5LX9 - chains A and H; structure by X-ray diffraction, 2.40 A resolution.

# Chain A
Name: Human adiponectin receptor 2
Organism: Homo sapiens
Chain sequence (307 residues; each row starts with the number of its first residue; note: 99 numbers in that range are skipped by the numbering (no residue carries them; nothing is unmodelled there); numbers below 1 keep their minus sign (Met-19 is residue -19)):
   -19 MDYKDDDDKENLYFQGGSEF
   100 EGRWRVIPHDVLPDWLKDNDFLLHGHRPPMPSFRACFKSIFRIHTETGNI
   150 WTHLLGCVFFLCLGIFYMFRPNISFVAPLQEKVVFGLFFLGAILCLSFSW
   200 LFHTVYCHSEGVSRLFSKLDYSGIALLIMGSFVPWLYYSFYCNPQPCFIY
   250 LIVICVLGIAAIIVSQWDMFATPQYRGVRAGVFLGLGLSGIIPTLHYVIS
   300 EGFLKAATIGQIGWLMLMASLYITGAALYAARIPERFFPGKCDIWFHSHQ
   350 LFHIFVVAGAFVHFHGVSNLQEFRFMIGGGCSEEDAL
Not modelled in the structure: -19 to -2, 381-386
Bound ions: Zn2+: His202, His348, His352
From the paper describing this entry:
  - catalytic residues: Arg278, Tyr328, His348 (from molecular simulation)
  - Zn2+ coordination: His348

# Chain H
Name: single-chain variable fragment
Organism: Mus musculus
Chain sequence (284 residues; numbered 1 to 284; the number before each row is that of its first residue):
     1 EVLLQQSGPELVKPGASVRITCKASGYTFTDFNMDWVKQSPGKSLEWIGD
    51 FNPNSGGSIYNQKFKDKATFTVDKSSSTAYMELRSLTFEDTAVYYCARET
   101 GTAWFAYWGQGTLVTVSAAGGGGSGGGGSGGGGSGGGGSDIQMTQSPASL
   151 SASVGETVTITCRASGNIHNFLAWYQQKQGKSPQVLVYNAKTLADGVPSR
   201 FSGSGSGTQYSLKINSLQPEDFGSYYCQQFWSTPYTFGGGTKLEINAAAD
   251 DDDKAGWSHPQFEKGGGSGGGSGGGSWSHPQFEK
Not modelled in the structure: 122-139, 247-284
Disulfides: Cys22-Cys96, Cys162-Cys227

# Interface between chain A and chain H
Residue-residue contacts (40; chain A residue first):
  Phe0(A) with Ile59(H), hydrophobic; Trp231(H); Ser232(H); Thr233(H), hydrogen bond (backbone-backbone)
  Glu100(A) with Trp231(H), hydrogen bond
  Gly101(A) with Trp231(H), hydrogen bond (backbone-backbone)
  Arg102(A) with Asp50(H), salt bridge; Ile59(H); Thr102(H); Thr233(H); Tyr235(H), hydrogen bond
  Trp103(A) with Gly101(H); Thr102(H)
  Arg104(A) with Thr30(H), hydrogen bond (side chain-backbone); Asp31(H), hydrogen bond (side chain-backbone); Phe32(H); Asn33(H), hydrogen bond; Asn52(H), hydrogen bond; Asn54(H); Gly101(H), hydrogen bond (backbone-backbone)
  Ile106(A) with Phe32(H), hydrophobic; Thr100(H); Gly101(H)
  Pro107(A) with Asp31(H); Phe32(H)
  Val110(A) with Phe32(H), hydrophobic; Thr100(H)
  His123(A) with Asp31(H), salt bridge
  Pro127(A) with Gly101(H)
  Pro128(A) with Asn189(H), hydrogen bond (backbone-side chain)
  Met129(A) with Thr102(H); Phe171(H), hydrophobic
  Pro130(A) with His169(H); Asn170(H), hydrogen bond (backbone-side chain); Phe171(H); Asn189(H)
  Ser131(A) with His169(H); Phe171(H); Trp231(H)
  Arg133(A) with His169(H)
Other interface residues (no listed pair), chain A (19 interface residues in all): Val105, Ala134, Lys137
Other interface residues (no listed pair), chain H (20 interface residues in all): Pro53

# In short
19 residues of chain A and 20 residues of chain H are in contact; the contacts include 11 hydrogen bonds and 2
salt bridges. Polar pairs include Arg102(A)-Asp50(H), His123(A)-Asp31(H) and Glu100(A)-Trp231(H). His202(A),
His348(A) and His352(A) form the Zn2+ site. The paper reports catalytic residues Arg278(A), Tyr328(A) and
His348(A); Zn2+ coordination by His348(A).
Chain A is Human adiponectin receptor 2 (Homo sapiens) and chain H is single-chain variable fragment (Mus
musculus); the structure, Crystal structure of human adiponectin receptor 2 in complex with a C18 free fatty
acid at ..., was determined by X-ray diffraction together with 5LWY, 5LXA and 5LXG from the same study.
